PDB entry 6PUD | X-ray diffraction, 1.80 A resolution | chains A and H of the 4 polymer chains in the assembly

[Chain A]
Molecule: Major histocompatibility complex class I-related gene protein
Source organism: Homo sapiens
UniProtKB: Q95460 (HMR1_HUMAN); residues 1-270 here correspond to UniProt positions 23-292 (UniProt number = residue number + 22)
Sequence (271 residues; each row starts with the number of its first residue; numbering starts at 0):
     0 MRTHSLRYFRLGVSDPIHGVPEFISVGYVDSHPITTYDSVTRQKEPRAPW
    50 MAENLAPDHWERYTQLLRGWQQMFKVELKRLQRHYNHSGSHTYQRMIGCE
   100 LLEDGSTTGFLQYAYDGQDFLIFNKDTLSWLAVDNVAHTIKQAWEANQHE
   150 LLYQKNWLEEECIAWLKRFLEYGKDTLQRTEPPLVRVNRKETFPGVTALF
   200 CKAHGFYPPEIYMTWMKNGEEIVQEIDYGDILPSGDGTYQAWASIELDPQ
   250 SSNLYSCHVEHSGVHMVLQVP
Disordered / not traced: 190-195
Construct notes: initiating methionine (0); conflict Ser261 (Cys283 in Q95460)
Cystine bridges: Cys98-Cys161, Cys200-Cys256
Glycans and other covalent adducts: compound OYD linked to Lys43
Small-molecule neighbours: OYD (6-[(5-hydroxypentyl)amino]-5-[(E)-propylideneamino]pyrimidine-2,4(1H,3H)-dione): Tyr7, Phe8, Arg9, Ser24, Thr34, His58, Tyr62, Leu66, Trp69, Arg94, Ile96, Tyr152, Gln153, Trp156
UniProt features mapped onto this chain:
  - binding site (5-(2-oxoethylideneamino)-6-(D-ribitylamino)uracil): Arg9, Ser24, Lys43, Arg94, Tyr152, Gln153
  - binding site (5-(2-oxopropylideneamino)-6-(D-ribitylamino)uracil): Arg9, Ser24, Lys43, Arg94, Tyr152, Gln153
  - binding site (7-hydroxy-6-methyl-8-(1-D-ribityl)lumazine): Arg9, Ser24, Lys43, Arg94, Tyr152, Gln153
  - binding site (8-(9H-purin-6-yl)-2-oxa-8-azabicyclo[3.3.1]nona-3,6-diene-4,6-dicarbaldehyde): Arg9, Lys43, His58, Arg94
  - binding site (2-amino-4-oxopteridine-6-carbaldehyde): Lys43
  - binding site (pyridoxal): Lys43
  - glycosylation: Asn85 (N-linked (GlcNAc...) asparagine)

[Chain H]
Molecule: Human TCR beta chain
Source organism: Homo sapiens
Sequence (246 residues; numbered 0 to 245; the number before each row is that of its first residue; numbering starts at 0):
     0 MNAGVTQTPKFQVLKTGQSMTLQCAQDMNHNSMYWYRQDPGMGLRLIYYS
    50 ASEGTTDKGEVPNGYNVSRLNKREFSLRLESAAPSQTSVYFCASSVWTGE
   100 GSGELFFGEGSRLTVLEDLKNVFPPEVAVFEPSEAEISHTQKATLVCLAT
   150 GFYPDHVELSWWVNGKEVHSGVCTDPQPLKEQPALNDSRYALSSRLRVSA
   200 TFWQNPRNHFRCQVQFYGLSENDEWTQDRAKPVTQIVSAEAWGRAD
Disordered / not traced: 0, 245
Cystine bridges: Cys23-Cys91, Cys146-Cys211

[Interface between chain A and chain H]
Residue-residue contacts - 21 pairs, chain A then chain H:
  Arg41(A) - Gly53(H)
  Arg61(A) - Tyr48(H)  hydrogen bond
  Gln64(A) - Tyr48(H)
  Gln64(A) - Ala50(H)
  Gln64(A) - Thr54(H)  hydrogen bond
  Gln64(A) - Thr55(H)
  Gln64(A) - Asp56(H)
  Leu65(A) - Thr97(H)
  Arg67(A) - Ser51(H)
  Arg67(A) - Thr54(H)  hydrogen bond
  Gly68(A) - Ser51(H)
  Gly68(A) - Thr97(H)
  Trp69(A) - Thr97(H)
  Trp69(A) - Glu99(H)  hydrogen bond
  Gln71(A) - Ser51(H)
  Met72(A) - Trp96(H)  hydrophobic
  His148(A) - Ser101(H)
  Glu149(A) - Gly100(H)
  Glu149(A) - Ser101(H)  hydrogen bond
  Tyr152(A) - Glu99(H)  hydrogen bond
  Tyr152(A) - Gly100(H)
Other interface residues (no listed pair), chain A (15 interface residues in all): Glu60, Val75, Asn146
Other interface residues (no listed pair), chain H (13 interface residues in all): Asn30

[Summary]
15 residues of chain A face 13 of chain H across their interface; the contacts include 6 hydrogen bonds. Polar
pairs include Arg61(A)-Tyr48(H), Gln64(A)-Thr54(H) and Arg67(A)-Thr54(H). Covalently linked compound OYD: at
Lys43(A).
Here chain A is Major histocompatibility complex class I-related gene protein and chain H is Human TCR beta
chain, both from Homo sapiens. Entry 6PUD (Structure of human MAIT A-F7 TCR in complex with human
MR1-5'OH-Pentyl-5-OP-U) was determined by X-ray diffraction, deposited together with 6PUC, 6PUE, 6PUF, 6PUG,
6PUH, 6PUI and 4 further entries.
